PDB entry 4A3B | X-ray diffraction, 3.50 A resolution | chains C and K of the 15 polymer chains in the assembly

# Chain C
Name: DNA-directed RNA polymerase II subunit RPB3
Organism: Saccharomyces cerevisiae
UniProt: P16370 (RPB3_YEAST); numbering as in UniProt (aligned over 1-318)
Sequence (318 residues; each row starts with the number of its first residue):
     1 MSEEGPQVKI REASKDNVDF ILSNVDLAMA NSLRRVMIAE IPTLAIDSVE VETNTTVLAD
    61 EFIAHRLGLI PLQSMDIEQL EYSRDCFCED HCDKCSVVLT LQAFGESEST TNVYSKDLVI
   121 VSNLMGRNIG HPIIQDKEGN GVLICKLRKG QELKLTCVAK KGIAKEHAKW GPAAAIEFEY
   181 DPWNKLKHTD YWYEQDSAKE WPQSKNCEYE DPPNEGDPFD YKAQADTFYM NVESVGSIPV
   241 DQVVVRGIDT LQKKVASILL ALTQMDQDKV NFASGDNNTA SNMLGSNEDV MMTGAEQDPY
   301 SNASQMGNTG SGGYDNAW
Unresolved in the structure: 1-2, 269-318
Curated features (UniProtKB/Swiss-Prot):
  - binding site (Zn(2+)): Cys86, Cys88, Cys92, Cys95
  - modified residue: Ser2 (N-acetylserine)
  - natural variant: Ala30 (A30D: In mutant RPB3-1)
  - mutagenesis: Lys9 (K9E: Transcript termination readthrough)
Bound ions: Zn2+: Cys86, Cys88, Cys92, Cys95

# Chain K
Name: DNA-directed RNA polymerase II subunit RPB11
Organism: Saccharomyces cerevisiae
UniProt: P38902 (RPB11_YEAST); residues 1-120 here = UniProt positions 1-120
Sequence (120 residues; row label = number of the first residue in the row):
     1 MNAPDRFELF LLGEGESKLK IDPDTKAPNA VVITFEKEDH TLGNLIRAEL LNDRKVLFAA
    61 YKVEHPFFAR FKLRIQTTEG YDPKDALKNA CNSIINKLGA LKTNFETEWN LQTLAADDAF
Unresolved in the structure: 116-120
Curated features (UniProtKB/Swiss-Prot):
  - mutagenesis: Glu108 (E108G/V: Transcript termination readthrough; E108K: Transcript termination readthrough. Lethal), Leu111 (L111P: Transcript termination readthrough), Leu114 (L114P: Transcript termination readthrough)

# Chain C / chain K interface
Residue-residue contacts (82):
  Glu3(C) - Asn104(K)  hydrogen bond
  Glu3(C) - Thr107(K)
  Glu4(C) - Ala100(K)
  Glu4(C) - Thr103(K)
  Glu4(C) - Asn104(K)  hydrogen bond
  Pro6(C) - Lys97(K)
  Pro6(C) - Leu101(K)  hydrophobic
  Pro6(C) - Asn104(K)
  Gln7(C) - Asn104(K)  hydrogen bond
  Val8(C) - Leu101(K)  hydrophobic
  Val8(C) - Phe105(K)  hydrophobic
  Val8(C) - Glu108(K)
  Ile10(C) - Phe105(K)  hydrophobic
  Ile10(C) - Glu108(K)  hydrogen bond (backbone-side chain)
  Ile10(C) - Trp109(K)
  Ile10(C) - Gln112(K)
  Ala13(C) - Trp109(K)  hydrophobic
  Ala13(C) - Leu114(K)
  Val18(C) - Trp109(K)  hydrophobic
  Asp26(C) - Asn52(K)
  Ala28(C) - Asn44(K)
  Ala28(C) - Leu45(K)
  Ala28(C) - Ala48(K)  hydrophobic
  Met29(C) - Leu45(K)  hydrophobic
  Ser32(C) - Thr41(K)  hydrogen bond (side chain-backbone)
  Ser32(C) - Leu45(K)
  Leu33(C) - Leu101(K)  hydrophobic
  Arg35(C) - Asp39(K)  salt bridge
  Arg35(C) - His40(K)
  Arg35(C) - Thr41(K)  hydrogen bond
  Val36(C) - Thr41(K)
  Glu40(C) - Thr41(K)
  Arg84(C) - Phe10(K)
  Arg84(C) - Leu11(K)
  Ala164(C) - Arg6(K)
  Lys165(C) - Arg6(K)  hydrogen bond (backbone-side chain)
  Lys165(C) - Leu9(K)  hydrogen bond (side chain-backbone)
  Lys165(C) - Phe10(K)
  Lys165(C) - Asp39(K)
  Glu166(C) - Arg6(K)  hydrogen bond (backbone-side chain)
  Glu166(C) - Phe7(K)
  Glu166(C) - Phe10(K)
  His167(C) - Arg6(K)
  Asp241(C) - Phe105(K)
  Asp241(C) - Trp109(K)
  Val244(C) - Phe105(K)  hydrophobic
  Val245(C) - Lys102(K)
  Val245(C) - Phe105(K)  hydrophobic
  Val245(C) - Glu106(K)
  Ile248(C) - Leu98(K)
  Ile248(C) - Leu101(K)  hydrophobic
  Ile248(C) - Lys102(K)
  Asp249(C) - Lys102(K)  salt bridge
  Leu251(C) - Thr41(K)
  Gln252(C) - Ile95(K)  hydrogen bond (side chain-backbone)
  Gln252(C) - Leu98(K)
  Gln252(C) - Gly99(K)
  Gln252(C) - Lys102(K)
  Lys254(C) - Glu38(K)  salt bridge
  Lys254(C) - Asp39(K)  salt bridge
  Lys254(C) - Leu42(K)
  Val255(C) - Cys91(K)
  Val255(C) - Ile94(K)  hydrophobic
  Val255(C) - Ile95(K)  hydrophobic
  Ala256(C) - Ile95(K)
  Ile258(C) - Lys18(K)
  Ile258(C) - Leu19(K)
  Ile258(C) - Phe35(K)  hydrophobic
  Ile258(C) - Leu42(K)  hydrophobic
  Ile258(C) - Cys91(K)  hydrophobic
  Leu259(C) - Lys88(K)
  Leu259(C) - Cys91(K)  hydrophobic
  Leu259(C) - Asn92(K)
  Leu259(C) - Ile95(K)  hydrophobic
  Leu262(C) - Leu19(K)
  Leu262(C) - Leu87(K)  hydrophobic
  Leu262(C) - Lys88(K)
  Thr263(C) - Lys88(K)
  Met265(C) - Ser17(K)
  Met265(C) - Leu19(K)
  Asp266(C) - Lys84(K)  salt bridge
  Asp266(C) - Lys88(K)  salt bridge
Also at the interface, not in a pair above, chain C (47 interface residues in all): Gly5, Lys9, Ser14, Phe20, Leu22, Asn31, Ile163, Ala168, Val240, Ala261
Also at the interface, not in a pair above, chain K (44 interface residues in all): Ile21, Lys37, Glu49, Ala115

# In short
The interface between chain C and chain K involves 47 residues on one side and 44 on the other; the contacts
include 10 hydrogen bonds and 6 salt bridges. Polar pairs include Arg35(C)-Asp39(K), Asp249(C)-Lys102(K) and
Lys254(C)-Glu38(K).
Here chain C is DNA-directed RNA polymerase II subunit RPB3 and chain K is DNA-directed RNA polymerase II
subunit RPB11, both from Saccharomyces cerevisiae. Entry 4A3B (RNA Polymerase II initial transcribing complex
with a 4nt DNA-RNA hybrid) was determined by X-ray diffraction (same publication as 4A3C, 4A3D, 4A3E, 4A3F,
4A3G, 4A3I and 4 further entries).
